5XGB - chain A; structure by X-ray diffraction, 2.28 A resolution.

# Chain A
Molecule: Uncharacterized protein
Source organism: Pseudomonas aeruginosa (strain ATCC 15692 / DSM 22644 / CIP 104116 / JCM 14847 / LMG 12228 / 1C / PRS 101 / PAO1)
UniProtKB: Q9I580 (Q9I580_PSEAE); residues 233-800 here = UniProt positions 233-800
Chain sequence (568 residues; row label = number of the first residue in the row):
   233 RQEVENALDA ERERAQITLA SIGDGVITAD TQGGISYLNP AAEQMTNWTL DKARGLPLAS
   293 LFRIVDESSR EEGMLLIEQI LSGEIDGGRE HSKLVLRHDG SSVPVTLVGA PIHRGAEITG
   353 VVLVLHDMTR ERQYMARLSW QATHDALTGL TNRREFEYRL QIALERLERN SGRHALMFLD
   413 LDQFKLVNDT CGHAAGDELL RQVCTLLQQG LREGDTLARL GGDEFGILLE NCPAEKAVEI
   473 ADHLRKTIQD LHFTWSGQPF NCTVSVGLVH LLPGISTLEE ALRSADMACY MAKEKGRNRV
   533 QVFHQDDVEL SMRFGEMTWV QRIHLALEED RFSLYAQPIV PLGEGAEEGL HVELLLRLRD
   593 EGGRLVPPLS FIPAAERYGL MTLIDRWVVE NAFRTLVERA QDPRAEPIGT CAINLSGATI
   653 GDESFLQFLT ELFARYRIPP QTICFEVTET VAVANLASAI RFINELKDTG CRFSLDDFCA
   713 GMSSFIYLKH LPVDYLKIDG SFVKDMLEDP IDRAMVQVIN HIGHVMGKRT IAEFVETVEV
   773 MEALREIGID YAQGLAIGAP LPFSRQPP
Disordered / not traced: 233-240, 301-306, 798-800
What the authors report for this chain:
  - self-association interface (contacts with another copy of this molecule); pairs are residue here / residue on that copy: R369-E322 (salt bridge), A242, I249, L251, I254, T361
  - contacts within the chain: D518-R609 (salt bridge), D412-K525 (salt bridge)
  - mutagenesis - R369E: increased catalytic activity

# Summary
The paper reports that R369E increases catalytic activity; a self-association interface involving A242, I249
and L251 among others.
Chain A is Uncharacterized protein (Pseudomonas aeruginosa (strain ATCC 15692 / DSM 22644 / CIP 104116 / JCM
14847 / LMG 12228 / 1C / PRS 101 / PAO1)); the structure, Crystal structure of the PAS-GGDEF-EAL domain of
PA0861 from Pseudomonas aeruginosa, was determined by X-ray diffraction together with 5XGD and 5XGE from the
same study.
